Entry 2K05 (solution NMR); this record covers chains B and C of the 4 polymer chains in the assembly.

== Chain B ==
Molecule: C-X-C chemokine receptor type 4
Organism: Homo sapiens
Notes: fragment: N-terminus, residues 1-38
UniProtKB: P61073 (CXCR4_HUMAN); residues 101-138 here correspond to UniProt positions 1-38 (UniProt number = residue number - 100)
Amino-acid sequence (40 residues; numbered 99 to 138; the number before each row is that of its first residue):
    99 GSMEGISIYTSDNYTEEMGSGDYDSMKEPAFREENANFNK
Not modelled in the structure: 99-100
Modified / non-standard residues: Tyr107 (o-sulfo-l-tyrosine; TYS); Tyr112 (o-sulfo-l-tyrosine; TYS); Tyr121 (o-sulfo-l-tyrosine; TYS)
Construct notes: expression tag (99-100); engineered mutation Ala128 (Cys28 in P61073)
Reported in the primary citation:
  - post-translational modification sites: Tyr107, Tyr112, Tyr121 (citing earlier work)

== Chain C ==
Molecule: Stromal cell-derived factor 1
Organism: Homo sapiens
Notes: fragment: SDF-1-alpha(3-67) domain
UniProtKB: P48061 (SDF1_HUMAN); residues 201-268 here correspond to UniProt positions 22-89 (UniProt number = residue number - 179)
Amino-acid sequence (70 residues; numbered 199 to 268; the number before each row is that of its first residue):
   199 GMKPVSLSYRCPCRFFESHVARANVKHLKILNTPNCACQIVARLKNNNRQ
   249 VCIDPKLKWIQEYLEKCLNK
Not modelled in the structure: 199-200
Disulfide bonds: Cys209-Cys234, Cys211-Cys250
Construct notes: expression tag (199-200); engineered mutation Cys236 (Leu57 in P48061), Cys265 (Ala86 in P48061)
UniProt features mapped onto this chain:
  - region: Arg208 to Arg212 (Receptor and heparin binding), Val218 to Arg220 (Receptor binding), Lys227 to Leu229 (Receptor binding), Val239 to Val249 (Receptor binding)
  - motif: Lys201, Pro202 (Receptor activation motif)
  - binding site (heparin): Arg220 to Asn230, Arg241, Gln248, Lys264
  - site: Lys224 (Important for integrin interaction and activation), His225 (Important for dimer formation), Lys227 (Important for integrin interaction and activation), Lys243 (Important for integrin interaction and activation)

== Chain B / chain C interface ==
Residue-residue contacts - 18 pairs, chain B then chain C:
  Met101(B) - Glu260(C)
  Met101(B) - Lys264(C)
  Glu102(B) - Arg220(C)
  Glu102(B) - Lys256(C)
  Glu102(B) - Trp257(C)
  Glu102(B) - Glu260(C)
  Gly103(B) - Arg220(C)
  Gly103(B) - Lys264(C)
  Ser105(B) - Arg220(C)
  Tyr107(B) - Arg220(C)
  Tyr107(B) - Val223(C)
  Tyr107(B) - Lys224(C)
  Tyr107(B) - Tyr261(C)
  Tyr107(B) - Lys264(C)
  Thr108(B) - Lys224(C)
  Ser109(B) - Lys224(C)
  Phe129(B) - Leu266(C)
  Phe129(B) - Asn267(C)
Also at the interface, not in a pair above, chain B (11 interface residues in all): Ile104, Asp110, Asn111
Also at the interface, not in a pair above, chain C (12 interface residues in all): Lys243, Lys268

== Overview ==
11 residues of chain B face 12 of chain C across their interface. From UniProt: 14 heparin-binding residues on
chain C. The paper reports modification sites Tyr107(B), Tyr112(B) and Tyr121(B).
Here chain B is C-X-C chemokine receptor type 4 and chain C is Stromal cell-derived factor 1, both from Homo
sapiens. Entry 2K05 (Structure of SDF1 in complex with the CXCR4 N-terminus containing sulfotyrosines at
postitions 7, 12 and ...) was determined by solution NMR together with 2K03 and 2K04 from the same study.
